Entry 7JPE (X-ray diffraction, 2.18 A resolution); this record covers chains A and B.

== Chain A ==
Name: 2'-O-methyltransferase
Source organism: Severe acute respiratory syndrome coronavirus 2
Notes: EC 2.1.1.-
UniProt: P0DTD1 (R1AB_SARS2); residues 1-298 here correspond to UniProt positions 6799-7096 (UniProt number = residue number + 6798)
Amino-acid sequence (301 residues; row label = number of the first residue in the row; numbers below 1 keep their minus sign (Ser-2 is residue -2)):
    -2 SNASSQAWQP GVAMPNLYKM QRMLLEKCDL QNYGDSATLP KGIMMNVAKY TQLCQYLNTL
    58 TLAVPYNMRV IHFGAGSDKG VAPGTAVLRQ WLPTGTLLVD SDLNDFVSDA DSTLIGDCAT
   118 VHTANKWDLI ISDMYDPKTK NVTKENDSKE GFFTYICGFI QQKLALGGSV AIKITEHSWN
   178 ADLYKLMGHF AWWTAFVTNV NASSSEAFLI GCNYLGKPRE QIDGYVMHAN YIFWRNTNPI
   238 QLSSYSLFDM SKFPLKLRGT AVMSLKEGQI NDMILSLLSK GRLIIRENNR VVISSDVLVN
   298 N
Unresolved in the structure: -2 to -1
Construct notes: expression tag (-2 to 0)
Small-molecule neighbours:
  - 7-methyl-gpppa (GTA; p1-7-methylguanosine-P3-adenosine-5',5'-triphosphate): Cys25, Asp26, Leu27, Tyr30, Lys46, Tyr132, Pro134, Thr136, Lys137, Val139, Lys170, Thr172, Glu173, His174, Ser175, Asn198, Ser201, Ser202, Glu203
  - 7N-methyl-8-hydroguanosine-5'-diphosphate (M7G): Asn13, Thr56, Leu57, Thr58, Ala188, Trp189, Cys209, Asn210, Ser276
  - S-adenosylmethionine (SAM): Asn43, Tyr47, His69, Gly71, Ala72, Gly73, Ser74, Ala79, Pro80, Gly81, Asp99, Leu100, Asn101, Gly113, Asp114, Cys115, Asp130, Met131, Tyr132, Asp133, Phe149, Lys170
Curated features (UniProtKB/Swiss-Prot):
  - active site: Lys46, Asp130, Lys170, Glu203
What the authors report for this chain:
  - binding site for 7-methyl-gpppa: Cys25, Asp26, Leu27, Tyr30, Thr172, Glu173, Ser202
  - specificity-determining residues: Cys25
  - catalytic residues: Asp130, Lys170 (proposed by the authors, not directly observed)

== Chain B ==
Name: Non-structural protein 10
Source organism: Severe acute respiratory syndrome coronavirus 2
UniProt: P0DTD1 (R1AB_SARS2); residues 1-139 here correspond to UniProt positions 4254-4392 (UniProt number = residue number + 4253)
Amino-acid sequence (142 residues; row label = number of the first residue in the row; numbers below 1 keep their minus sign (Ser-2 is residue -2)):
    -2 SNAAGNATEV PANSTVLSFC AFAVDAAKAY KDYLASGGQP ITNCVKMLCT HTGTGQAITV
    58 TPEANMDQES FGGASCCLYC RCHIDHPNPK GFCDLKGKYV QIPTTCANDP VGFTLKNTVC
   118 TVCGMWKGYG CSCDQLREPM LQ
Unresolved in the structure: -2 to 17, 133-139
Construct notes: expression tag (-2 to 0)
Bound ions: Zn2+ site 1: Cys74, Cys77, His83, Cys90; Zn2+ site 2: Cys117, Cys120, Cys128, Cys130
Curated features (UniProtKB/Swiss-Prot):
  - binding site (Zn(2+)): Cys74, Cys77, His83, Cys90, Cys117, Cys120, Cys128, Cys130
  - site: Gln139 (Cleavage)

== Chain A / chain B interface ==
Residue-residue contacts - 37 pairs, chain A then chain B:
  Lys38(A) - Lys43(B)  hydrogen bond (backbone-side chain)
  Gly39(A) - Lys43(B)
  Ile40(A) - Lys43(B)
  Ile40(A) - Leu45(B)  hydrophobic
  Met41(A) - Asn40(B)
  Met41(A) - Cys41(B)
  Val44(A) - Val42(B)  hydrophobic
  Val44(A) - Lys43(B)
  Thr48(A) - Leu45(B)
  Lys76(A) - Asn40(B)
  Val78(A) - Asn40(B)
  Val78(A) - Arg78(B)
  Pro80(A) - Val42(B)  hydrophobic
  Ala83(A) - Met44(B)
  Ala83(A) - Tyr96(B)  hydrogen bond (backbone-side chain)
  Val84(A) - Met44(B)
  Arg86(A) - Gly94(B)
  Arg86(A) - Tyr96(B)
  Gln87(A) - Met44(B)
  Gln87(A) - Leu45(B)  hydrogen bond (side chain-backbone)
  Gln87(A) - Pro59(B)
  Gln87(A) - Tyr96(B)  hydrogen bond (backbone-side chain)
  Asp102(A) - His80(B)  salt bridge
  Val104(A) - Cys77(B)
  Val104(A) - Arg78(B)
  Ser105(A) - Ala71(B)
  Ser105(A) - Lys93(B)  hydrogen bond (backbone-side chain)
  Asp106(A) - Gly69(B)
  Asp106(A) - Gly70(B)  hydrogen bond (side chain-backbone)
  Asp106(A) - Ala71(B)  hydrogen bond (side chain-backbone)
  Asp106(A) - Lys93(B)
  Asp106(A) - Gly94(B)  hydrogen bond (side chain-backbone)
  Asp106(A) - Lys95(B)
  Leu244(A) - Leu45(B)  hydrophobic
  Met247(A) - Leu45(B)
  Met247(A) - Thr47(B)
  Ser248(A) - Thr47(B)
Interface residues without a listed pair, chain A (23 interface residues in all): Pro37, Thr91, Ala107
Interface residues without a listed pair, chain B (23 interface residues in all): Cys46, Val57, Thr58, Ser72, Leu92

== In short ==
Chain A and chain B each contribute 23 residues to their interface; the contacts include 8 hydrogen bonds and
1 salt bridge. Polar pairs include Asp102(A)-His80(B), Lys38(A)-Lys43(B) and Ala83(A)-Tyr96(B). Bound to chain
A: 7-methyl-gpppa, S-adenosylmethionine and 7N-methyl-8-hydroguanosine-5'-diphosphate. From the paper:
catalytic residues Asp130(A) and Lys170(A); a binding site for 7-methyl-gpppa at Cys25(A), Asp26(A) and
Leu27(A) among others.
Here chain A is 2'-O-methyltransferase and chain B is Non-structural protein 10, both from Severe acute
respiratory syndrome coronavirus 2. Entry 7JPE (Room Temperature Structure of SARS-CoV-2 Nsp10/Nsp16
Methyltransferase in a Complex with m7GpppA Cap-0 and SAM) was determined by X-ray diffraction together with
7JHE, 7JIB and 6XKM from the same study.
